Entry 3SUJ (X-ray diffraction, 1.34 A resolution); this record covers chain A.

== Chain A ==
Protein: Cerato-platanin 1
Source organism: Moniliophthora perniciosa
Reference sequence: B2C3H7 (B2C3H7_MONPR); residues 20-145 here = UniProt positions 20-145
Amino-acid sequence (127 residues; row label = number of the first residue in the row):
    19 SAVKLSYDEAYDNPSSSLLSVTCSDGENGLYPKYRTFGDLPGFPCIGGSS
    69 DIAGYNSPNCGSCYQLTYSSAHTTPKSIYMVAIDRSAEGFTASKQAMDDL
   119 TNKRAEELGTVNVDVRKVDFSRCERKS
Unresolved in the structure: 19, 143-145
Differences from the reference sequence: expression tag (19)
Modified / non-standard residues: Cys63 (s-hydroxycysteine; CSO)
Disulfide bonds: Cys41-Cys78, Cys81-Cys141
Metal / ion sites: Zn2+ site 1: Asp69 (together with acetate ion); Zn2+ site 2 near Glu106 (its only coordinating residue here); Na+ near Glu124 (its only coordinating residue here); Zn2+ site 3: Asp137 (together with acetate ion)

== In short ==
Chain A is Cerato-platanin 1 (Moniliophthora perniciosa); the structure, Crystal structure of cerato-platanin
1 from M. perniciosa (MpCP1), was determined by X-ray diffraction together with 3SUK, 3SUL and 3SUM from the
same study.
